7DFV - chains B and C of the 4 polymer chains in the assembly; structure by electron microscopy, 2.99 A resolution.

# Chain B (and C)
Name: NAD+ hydrolase (NADase)
Organism: Arabidopsis thaliana
Notes: chain C of this document is another copy of the same molecule, construct and numbering; everything in this record applies to it too
UniProt: Q9ZSN5 (Q9ZSN5_ARATH); residues 1-1221 here = UniProt positions 1-1221
Chain sequence (1221 residues; row label = number of the first residue in the row):
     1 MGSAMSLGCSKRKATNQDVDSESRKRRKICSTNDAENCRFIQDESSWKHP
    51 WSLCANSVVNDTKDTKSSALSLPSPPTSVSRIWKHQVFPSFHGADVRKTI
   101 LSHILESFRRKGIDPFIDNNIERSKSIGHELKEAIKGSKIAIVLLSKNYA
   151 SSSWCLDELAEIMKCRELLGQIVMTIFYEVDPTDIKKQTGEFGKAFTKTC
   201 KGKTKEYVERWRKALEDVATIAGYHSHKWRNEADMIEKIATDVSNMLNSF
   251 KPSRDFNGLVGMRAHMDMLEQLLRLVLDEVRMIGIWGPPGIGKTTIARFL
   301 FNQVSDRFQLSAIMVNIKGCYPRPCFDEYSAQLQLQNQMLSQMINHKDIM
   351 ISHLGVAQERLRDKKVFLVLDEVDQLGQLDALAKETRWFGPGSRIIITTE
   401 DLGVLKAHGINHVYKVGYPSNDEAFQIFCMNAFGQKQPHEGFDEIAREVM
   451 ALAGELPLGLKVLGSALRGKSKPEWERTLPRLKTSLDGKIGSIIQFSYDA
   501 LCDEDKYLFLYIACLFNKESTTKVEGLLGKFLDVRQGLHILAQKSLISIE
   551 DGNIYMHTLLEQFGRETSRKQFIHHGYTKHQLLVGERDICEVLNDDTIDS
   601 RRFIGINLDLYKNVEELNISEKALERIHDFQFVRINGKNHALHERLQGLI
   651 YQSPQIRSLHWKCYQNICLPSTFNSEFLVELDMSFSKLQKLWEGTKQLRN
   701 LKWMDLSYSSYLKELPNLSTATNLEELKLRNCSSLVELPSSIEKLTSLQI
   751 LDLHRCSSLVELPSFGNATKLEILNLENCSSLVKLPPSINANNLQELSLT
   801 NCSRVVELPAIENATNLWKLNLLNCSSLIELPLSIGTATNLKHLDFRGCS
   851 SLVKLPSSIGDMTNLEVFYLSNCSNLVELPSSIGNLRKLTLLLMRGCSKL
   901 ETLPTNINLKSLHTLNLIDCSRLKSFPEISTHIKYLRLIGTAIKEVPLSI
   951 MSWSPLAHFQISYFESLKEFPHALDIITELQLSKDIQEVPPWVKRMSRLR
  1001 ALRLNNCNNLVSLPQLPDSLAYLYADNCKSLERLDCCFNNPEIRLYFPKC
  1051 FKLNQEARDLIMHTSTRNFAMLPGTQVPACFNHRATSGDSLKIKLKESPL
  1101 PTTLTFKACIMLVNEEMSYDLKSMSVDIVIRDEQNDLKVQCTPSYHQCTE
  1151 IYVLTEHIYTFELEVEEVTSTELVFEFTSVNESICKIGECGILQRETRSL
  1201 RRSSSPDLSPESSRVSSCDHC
Disordered / not traced: 1-80, 601-1221 (chain C: 1-84, 601-1221)
From the paper describing this entry:
  - mutagenesis - I121E, S124E, A222E, G223A: decreased catalytic activity on NAD+
  - mutagenesis - I121E, E158A, E158Q, A222E: abolished signaling
  - mutagenesis - E122A/R123A/S124A/K125A/S126A, R123A, S124E, G223A: unchanged signaling

# Chain B / chain C interface
Contacting residue pairs (78):
  K98(B) - S226(C)  hydrogen bond (side chain-backbone)
  K98(B) - W229(C)  hydrogen bond (side chain-backbone)
  K98(B) - R230(C)
  K98(B) - N231(C)
  K98(B) - E232(C)  hydrogen bond (backbone-backbone)
  T99(B) - E232(C)
  S102(B) - N231(C)
  S102(B) - E232(C)
  S102(B) - A233(C)
  H103(B) - H103(C)
  H103(B) - E232(C)  salt bridge
  H103(B) - A233(C)
  H103(B) - I236(C)
  E106(B) - A233(C)
  R110(B) - R110(C)
  S226(B) - K98(C)  hydrogen bond (backbone-side chain)
  W229(B) - K98(C)
  R230(B) - K98(C)
  N231(B) - K98(C)
  N231(B) - S102(C)
  E232(B) - K98(C)  salt bridge
  E232(B) - S102(C)
  E232(B) - H103(C)
  A233(B) - S102(C)
  A233(B) - H103(C)
  I236(B) - H103(C)
  F326(B) - F496(C)  hydrophobic
  D327(B) - T294(C)
  D327(B) - V315(C)
  E328(B) - K461(C)  salt bridge
  Y329(B) - D255(C)  hydrogen bond
  Y329(B) - R298(C)
  I344(B) - K111(C)
  N345(B) - R110(C)  hydrogen bond (side chain-backbone)
  N345(B) - K111(C)  hydrogen bond (backbone-side chain)
  H346(B) - K111(C)
  H346(B) - T241(C)
  H346(B) - S244(C)
  H346(B) - N245(C)  hydrogen bond
  H353(B) - K251(C)
  H353(B) - S253(C)
  H353(B) - D255(C)
  L354(B) - D255(C)  hydrogen bond (backbone-side chain)
  V356(B) - N248(C)
  E359(B) - L247(C)
  E359(B) - F250(C)
  E359(B) - K251(C)
  R360(B) - Q86(C)
  R360(B) - K111(C)  hydrogen bond (side chain-backbone)
  R360(B) - G112(C)  hydrogen bond (side chain-backbone)
  R360(B) - S244(C)  hydrogen bond
  R360(B) - N248(C)  hydrogen bond
  K364(B) - Q86(C)
  K364(B) - G112(C)  hydrogen bond (side chain-backbone)
  K364(B) - D114(C)  salt bridge
  Q375(B) - K489(C)
  L376(B) - R468(C)
  K384(B) - Q435(C)
  A407(B) - R468(C)
  C502(B) - R481(C)
  D503(B) - K570(C)  salt bridge
  D505(B) - R481(C)  salt bridge
  D533(B) - R481(C)
  Q536(B) - R477(C)
  Q536(B) - T478(C)
  Q536(B) - R481(C)
  I540(B) - R481(C)
  G576(B) - R569(C)
  G576(B) - E591(C)
  Y577(B) - S568(C)
  Y577(B) - R569(C)
  Y577(B) - Q581(C)
  Y577(B) - L582(C)  hydrogen bond (side chain-backbone)
  Y577(B) - L583(C)  hydrophobic
  Y577(B) - V584(C)  hydrogen bond (side chain-backbone)
  Y577(B) - G585(C)  hydrogen bond (side chain-backbone)
  Y577(B) - D588(C)
  Y577(B) - V592(C)  hydrophobic
Other interface residues (no listed pair), chain B (52 interface residues in all): R97, N119, Q309, L310, S330, I349, D380, K406, Y507, G537, H574, H575, T578, D599
Other interface residues (no listed pair), chain C (59 interface residues in all): R97, T99, E106, I113, P252, F256, N316, G469, P480, S492, I493, D595, T597

# Summary
Chain B and chain C form an interface of 52 and 59 residues respectively; the contacts include 17 hydrogen
bonds and 6 salt bridges. Polar contacts include H103(B)-E232(C), E232(B)-K98(C) and E328(B)-K461(C). From the
paper: I121E, S124E and A222E of chain B, among others, reduce catalytic activity on NAD+; I121E, E158A and
E158Q of chain B, among others, abolish signaling; 8 substitutions were tested in all.
Chain B and chain C are both NAD+ hydrolase (NADase) (Arabidopsis thaliana); the structure, Cryo-EM structure
of plant NLR RPP1 tetramer core part, was determined by electron microscopy together with 7CRB and 7CRC from
the same study.
